PDB entry 8GVX | electron microscopy, 3.91 A resolution | chains B and F of the 8 polymer chains in the assembly

# Chain B
Protein: Short transient receptor potential channel 5
Organism: Homo sapiens
Reference sequence: Q9UL62 (TRPC5_HUMAN); numbering as in UniProt (aligned over 1-765)
Sequence (773 residues; row label = number of the first residue in the row):
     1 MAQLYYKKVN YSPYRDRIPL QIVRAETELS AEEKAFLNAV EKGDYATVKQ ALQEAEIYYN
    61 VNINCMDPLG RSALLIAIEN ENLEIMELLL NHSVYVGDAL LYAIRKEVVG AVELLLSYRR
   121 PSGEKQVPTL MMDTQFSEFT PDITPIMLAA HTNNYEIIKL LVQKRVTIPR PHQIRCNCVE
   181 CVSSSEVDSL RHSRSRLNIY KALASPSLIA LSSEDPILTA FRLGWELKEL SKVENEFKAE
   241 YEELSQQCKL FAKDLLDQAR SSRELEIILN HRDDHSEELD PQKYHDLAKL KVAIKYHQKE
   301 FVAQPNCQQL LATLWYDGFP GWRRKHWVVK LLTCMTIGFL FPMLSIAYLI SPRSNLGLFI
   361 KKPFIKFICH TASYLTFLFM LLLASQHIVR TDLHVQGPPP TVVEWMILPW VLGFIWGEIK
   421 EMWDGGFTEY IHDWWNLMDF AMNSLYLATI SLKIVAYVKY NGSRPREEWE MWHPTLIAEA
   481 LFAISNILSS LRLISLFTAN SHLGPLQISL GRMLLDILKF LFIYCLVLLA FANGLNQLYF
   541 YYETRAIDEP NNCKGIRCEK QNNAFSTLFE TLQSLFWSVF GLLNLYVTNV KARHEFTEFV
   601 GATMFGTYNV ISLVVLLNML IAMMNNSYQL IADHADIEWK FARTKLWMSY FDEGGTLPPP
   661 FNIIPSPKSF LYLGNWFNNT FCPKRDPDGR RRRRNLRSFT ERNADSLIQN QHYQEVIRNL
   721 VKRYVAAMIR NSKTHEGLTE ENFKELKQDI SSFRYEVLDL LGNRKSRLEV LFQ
Unresolved in the structure: 1-16, 274-285, 666-705, 732-738, 762-773
Differences from the reference sequence: expression tag (766-773)
UniProt features mapped onto this chain:
  - binding site (Zn(2+)): His-172, Cys-176, Cys-178, Cys-181
  - binding site (Ca(2+)): Glu-418, Glu-421, Asn-436, Asp-439
  - glycosylation: Asn-461 (N-linked (GlcNAc...) asparagine)
  - natural variant: Lys-34 (deletion: Found in a patient with mental disorder and obesity), Thr-134 (T134M: Found in a patient with mental disorder and obesity; uncertain significance), Pro-667 (P667T: Found in a patient with severe delayed speech, autism spectrum and Gilles de la Tourette disorders), Tyr-672 (Y672H: Found in a patient with mental disorder and obesity; uncertain significance), Leu-738 (L738I: Found in a patient with mental disorder and obesity; uncertain significance)
Disulfides: Cys-553/Cys-558
Metal / ion sites: Zn2+: His-172, Cys-176, Cys-178, Cys-181; Ca2+: Glu-418, Glu-421, Asn-436, Asp-439
Ligand contacts:
  - phosphatidylethanolamine (PTY), molecule 1: Asp-433, Trp-434, Trp-435, Met-438, Ile-484, Leu-488, Leu-491, Ile-494, Gln-507, Leu-510, Gly-511, Leu-514, Lys-645
  - phosphatidylethanolamine (PTY), molecule 2: Phe-531, Thr-603, Met-604, Thr-607
  - YZY ((2S)-2-(hexadecanoyloxy)-3-hydroxypropyl (9Z)-octadec-9-enoate), molecule 1: Leu-510, Leu-514, Leu-521, Tyr-524, Cys-525, Leu-528, Phe-569, Leu-572, Gln-573, Phe-576, Trp-577, Phe-580
  - YZY, molecule 2: Phe-599, Ala-602, Thr-603, Gly-606, Thr-607, Val-610, Ile-611, Val-614
From the paper describing this entry:
  - mutagenesis - K228A, K232A, K299A, R512A, K645A: decreased signaling in response to PIP2

# Chain F
Protein: Guanine nucleotide-binding protein G(i) subunit alpha-3
Organism: Homo sapiens
Reference sequence: P08754 (GNAI3_HUMAN); residues 1-354 here = UniProt positions 1-354
Sequence (360 residues; each row starts with the number of its first residue; a row labelled like 119A-119F holds insertion residues (119A, then the next letters in order)):
     1 MGCTLSAEDK AAVERSKMID RNLREDGEKA AKEVKLLLLG AGESGKSTIV KQMKIIHEDG
    61 YSEDECKQYK VVVYSNTIQS IIAIIRAMGR LKIDFGEAAR ADDARQLFVL AGSAEEGVM
119A-119F HHHHHH
   120 TPELAGVIKR LWRDGGVQAC FSRSREYQLN DSASYYLNDL DRISQSNYIP TQQDVLRTRV
   180 KTTGIVETHF TFKDLYFKMF DVGGLRSERK KWIHCFEGVT AIIFCVALSD YDLVLAEDEE
   240 MNRMHESMKL FDSICNNKWF TETSIILFLN KKDLFEEKIK RSPLTICYPE YTGSNTYEEA
   300 AAYIQCQFED LNRRKDTKEI YTHFTCATDT KNVQFVFDAV TDVIIKNNLK ECGLY
Unresolved in the structure: 1-32, 111-119, 119A-119F, 120-121, 349-354
Differences from the reference sequence: insertion (119A-119F); engineered mutation Leu-204 (Gln in P08754)
UniProt features mapped onto this chain:
  - region: Lys-35 to Thr-48 (G1 motif), Asp-173 to Thr-181 (G2 motif), Phe-196 to Gly-203, Arg-205 (G3 motif), Ile-265 to Asp-272 (G4 motif), Thr-324 to Thr-329 (G5 motif)
  - binding site (GTP): Gly-42, Glu-43, Ser-44, Gly-45, Lys-46, Ser-47, Thr-48, Asp-150, Ser-151, Leu-175, Arg-176, Thr-177, Arg-178, Val-179, Lys-180, Thr-181, Val-201, Gly-203, Asn-269, Lys-270 and 5 more in UniProt
  - binding site (GDP): Glu-43, Ser-44, Gly-45, Lys-46, Ser-47, Thr-48, Ser-151, Leu-175, Arg-176, Thr-177, Arg-178, Asn-269, Lys-270, Asp-272, Cys-325, Ala-326
  - binding site (Mg(2+)): Ser-47, Thr-181
  - modified residue: Arg-178 (ADP-ribosylarginine), Cys-351 (ADP-ribosylcysteine)
  - lipidation: Gly-2 (N-myristoyl glycine), Cys-3 (S-palmitoyl cysteine)
  - natural variant: Gly-40 (G40R: In ARCND1), Gly-45 (G45S: In ARCND1), Ser-47 (S47N: In ARCND1; S47R: In ARCND1)
  - mutagenesis: Lys-35 (K35A: Decreased affinity for PLCD4), Leu-36 (L36A: Increased affinity for PLCD4), Leu-37 (L37A: No effect on binding to PLCD4), Leu-39 (L39A: Decreased affinity for PLCD4), Gly-42 (G42R: Decreased affinity for PLCD4), Ile-184 (I184A: No effect on binding to PLCD4), Trp-211 (W211A: Decreased affinity for CCDC88C and PLCD4), Phe-215 (F215A: Decreased affinity for CCDC88C and PLCD4), Val-218 (V218A: No effect on binding to PLCD4), Lys-248 (K248M: No effect on binding to CCDC88C), Leu-249 (L249H: Decreased affinity for PLCD4; L249V: No effect on binding to PLCD4), Ser-252 (S252A: Increased affinity for PLCD4; S252D: Decreased affinity for PLCD4), 4 further mutagenesis entries in UniProt
Ligand contacts: GTP (guanosine-5'-triphosphate): Ala-41, Gly-42, Glu-43, Ser-44, Gly-45, Lys-46, Ser-47, Thr-48, Asp-150, Ser-151, Leu-175, Arg-176, Thr-177, Arg-178, Val-179, Lys-180, Thr-181, Val-201, Gly-202, Gly-203, Asn-269, Lys-270, Lys-271, Asp-272, Thr-324, Cys-325, Ala-326, Thr-327

# Chain B / chain F interface
Pairs across the interface (19; chain B residue first):
  Glu-32(B) / Arg-312(F)  salt bridge
  Glu-56(B) / Arg-208(F)
  Ile-57(B) / Arg-205(F)
  Ile-57(B) / Arg-208(F)  hydrogen bond (backbone-side chain)
  Tyr-58(B) / Arg-205(F)  hydrogen bond
  Tyr-58(B) / Arg-208(F)
  Tyr-58(B) / Glu-245(F)  hydrogen bond
  Tyr-58(B) / Ser-252(F)  hydrogen bond (backbone-side chain)
  Tyr-59(B) / Arg-208(F)  hydrogen bond (side chain-backbone)
  Tyr-59(B) / Trp-211(F)  hydrogen bond (side chain-backbone)
  Tyr-59(B) / Ile-212(F)  hydrogen bond (side chain-backbone)
  Tyr-59(B) / Ser-252(F)  hydrogen bond (backbone-side chain)
  Tyr-59(B) / Asn-256(F)
  Asn-60(B) / Ser-252(F)
  Lys-125(B) / His-213(F)  hydrogen bond
  Thr-129(B) / Ile-212(F)
  Thr-129(B) / Glu-216(F)
  Thr-129(B) / Trp-258(F)
  Leu-130(B) / Trp-258(F)  hydrophobic
Also at the interface, not in a pair above, chain B (13 interface residues in all): Thr-27, Glu-33, Pro-128, Met-131
Also at the interface, not in a pair above, chain F (15 interface residues in all): Lys-209, Phe-215, Leu-249, Lys-257
The authors on this interface:
  - hot spots on chain B (mutagenesis) - I57A/Y58A/Y59A: decreased signaling with Guanine nucleotide-binding protein G(i) subunit alpha-3 (chain F)
  - hot spots on chain B (mutagenesis) - Y58A: decreased binding to Guanine nucleotide-binding protein G(i) subunit alpha-3 (chain F)

# Summary
13 residues of chain B face 15 of chain F across their interface; the contacts include 9 hydrogen bonds and 1
salt bridge. Polar pairs include Glu-32(B)/Arg-312(F), Ile-57(B)/Arg-208(F) and Tyr-58(B)/Arg-205(F). From the
paper: K228A, K232A and K299A of chain B, among others, reduce signaling in response to PIP2; I57A/Y58A/Y59A
of chain B reduce signaling with Guanine nucleotide-binding protein G(i) subunit alpha-3 (chain F); 7
substitutions were tested in all.
Chain B is Short transient receptor potential channel 5 and chain F is Guanine nucleotide-binding protein G(i)
subunit alpha-3, both from Homo sapiens; the structure, Cryo-EM structure of the human TRPC5 ion channel in
complex with G alpha i3 subunits, class2, was determined by electron microscopy (same publication as 7X6C,
8GVW and 7X6I).
